PDB entry 1IVV | X-ray diffraction, 2.10 A resolution | chains A and B

# Chain A (and B)
Name: Phenylethylamine oxidase
Organism: Arthrobacter globiformis
Notes: EC 1.4.3.21; chain B of this document is another copy of the same molecule, construct and numbering; everything in this record applies to it too
Reference sequence: P46881 (PAOX_ARTGO); residues 1-638 here = UniProt positions 1-638
Sequence (638 residues; row label = number of the first residue in the row):
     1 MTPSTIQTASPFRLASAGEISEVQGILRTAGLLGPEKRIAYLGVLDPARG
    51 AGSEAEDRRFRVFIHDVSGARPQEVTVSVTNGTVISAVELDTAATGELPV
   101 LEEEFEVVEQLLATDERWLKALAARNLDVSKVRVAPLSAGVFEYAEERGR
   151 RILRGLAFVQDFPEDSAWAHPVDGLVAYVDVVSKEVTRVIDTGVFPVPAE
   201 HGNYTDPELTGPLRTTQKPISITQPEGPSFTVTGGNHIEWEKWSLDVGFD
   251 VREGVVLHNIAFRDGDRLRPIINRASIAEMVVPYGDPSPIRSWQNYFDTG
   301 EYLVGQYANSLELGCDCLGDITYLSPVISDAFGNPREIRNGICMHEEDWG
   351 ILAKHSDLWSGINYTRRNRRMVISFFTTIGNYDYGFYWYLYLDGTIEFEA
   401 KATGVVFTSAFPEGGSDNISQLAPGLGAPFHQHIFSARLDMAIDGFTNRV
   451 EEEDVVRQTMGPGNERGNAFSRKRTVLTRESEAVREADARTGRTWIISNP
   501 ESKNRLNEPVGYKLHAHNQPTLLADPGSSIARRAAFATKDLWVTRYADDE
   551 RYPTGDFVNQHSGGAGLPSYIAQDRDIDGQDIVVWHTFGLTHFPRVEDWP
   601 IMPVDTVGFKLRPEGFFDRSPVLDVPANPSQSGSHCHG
Not modelled in the structure: 1-8, 629-638
Modified / non-standard residues: Y382 (3,4-dihydroxyphenylalanine; DAH)
Cystine bridges: C317-C343
Metal / ion sites: Cu ion: Y382, H431, H433, H592
Curated features (UniProtKB/Swiss-Prot):
  - active site: D298 (Proton acceptor)
  - binding site (substrate): Y296 to Y307, I379 to N381, D383, Y384
  - binding site (Cu cation): H431, H433, H592

# How chain A and chain B interact
Contacting residue pairs - 302 pairs, chain A then chain B:
  R133(A) with W359(B)
  V134(A) with W359(B)
  A135(A) with W359(B)
  F142(A) with R466(B)
  E143(A) with R466(B), salt bridge
  Y144(A) with R466(B), hydrogen bond
  Q160(A) with W359(B), hydrogen bond (side chain-backbone); S360(B)
  P163(A) with W359(B); S360(B)
  E164(A) with S360(B); I362(B)
  D165(A) with S360(B)
  A167(A) with W359(B), hydrophobic
  W168(A) with D357(B), hydrogen bond; W359(B), hydrophobic
  E200(A) with R505(B), salt bridge
  Y204(A) with H355(B); Y364(B), hydrophobic; L623(B), hydrophobic
  T205(A) with Y364(B)
  L209(A) with R619(B)
  T210(A) with L623(B); D624(B)
  P212(A) with D624(B)
  L213(A) with D624(B)
  R214(A) with E241(B), salt bridge; K242(B); P621(B), hydrogen bond (side chain-backbone); D624(B), salt bridge; V625(B); P626(B)
  T216(A) with S229(B); E241(B), hydrogen bond
  Q217(A) with S229(B); E241(B), hydrogen bond; R369(B); L392(B); V625(B)
  K218(A) with E226(B); G227(B); S229(B), hydrogen bond (backbone-side chain); R369(B), hydrogen bond (backbone-side chain)
  P219(A) with T223(B); Q224(B); P225(B); E226(B)
  I220(A) with T223(B); Q224(B); E347(B); D348(B)
  S221(A) with S221(B); I222(B); T223(B), hydrogen bond (backbone-backbone); P225(B)
  I222(A) with S221(B)
  T223(A) with I220(B); S221(B), hydrogen bond (backbone-backbone)
  Q224(A) with P219(B), hydrogen bond (side chain-backbone); I220(B)
  P225(A) with P219(B), hydrophobic
  E226(A) with K218(B); P219(B)
  G227(A) with K218(B)
  P228(A) with K218(B)
  S229(A) with T216(B), hydrogen bond (side chain-backbone); Q217(B); K218(B), hydrogen bond (side chain-backbone)
  E241(A) with R214(B), salt bridge; T216(B), hydrogen bond; Q217(B), hydrogen bond
  K242(A) with R214(B)
  Y284(A) with N468(B)
  G285(A) with N468(B); A469(B); F470(B)
  D286(A) with N468(B)
  P287(A) with G463(B); A469(B), hydrophobic
  S292(A) with R466(B), hydrogen bond; N468(B)
  W293(A) with R466(B)
  N309(A) with K354(B)
  C315(A) with I351(B); R367(B), hydrogen bond (backbone-side chain)
  D316(A) with I351(B); K354(B), salt bridge; T365(B); R367(B), hydrogen bond (backbone-side chain)
  L318(A) with D348(B); R367(B)
  D348(A) with I220(B); L318(B)
  W349(A) with W349(B), hydrophobic
  I351(A) with C315(B); D316(B); Y387(B); V604(B)
  L352(A) with P603(B); V604(B), hydrogen bond (backbone-backbone)
  A353(A) with T403(B); M602(B)
  K354(A) with N309(B); D316(B), salt bridge; F376(B); D383(B); T403(B), hydrogen bond (backbone-side chain); G404(B), hydrogen bond (backbone-backbone)
  H355(A) with Y204(B); G380(B); N381(B), hydrogen bond (side chain-backbone); D383(B), salt bridge; G404(B); V405(B); I601(B)
  S356(A) with T378(B); D383(B), hydrogen bond (backbone-side chain)
  D357(A) with W168(B), hydrogen bond
  W359(A) with R133(B); V134(B); Q160(B), hydrogen bond (backbone-side chain); P163(B); A167(B), hydrophobic; W168(B), hydrophobic
  S360(A) with Q160(B); P163(B); E164(B); D165(B)
  I362(A) with E164(B)
  Y364(A) with Y204(B), hydrophobic; T205(B); I601(B), hydrophobic
  T365(A) with D316(B)
  R367(A) with C315(B), hydrogen bond (side chain-backbone); D316(B), hydrogen bond (side chain-backbone); L318(B)
  R369(A) with Q217(B); K218(B), hydrogen bond (side chain-backbone); I220(B)
  F376(A) with K354(B)
  T378(A) with S356(B)
  G380(A) with H355(B)
  N381(A) with H355(B), hydrogen bond (backbone-side chain)
  D383(A) with K354(B); H355(B), salt bridge; S356(B), hydrogen bond (side chain-backbone)
  Y387(A) with I351(B)
  L392(A) with R214(B); Q217(B)
  T403(A) with A353(B); K354(B)
  G404(A) with K354(B), hydrogen bond (backbone-backbone); H355(B)
  V405(A) with H355(B)
  D417(A) with S471(B), hydrogen bond (backbone-side chain)
  N418(A) with Q458(B), hydrogen bond; A469(B); F470(B), hydrogen bond (side chain-backbone)
  Q421(A) with L506(B)
  L422(A) with L506(B)
  A423(A) with R505(B); L506(B)
  P424(A) with R505(B); L506(B)
  F430(A) with F470(B), hydrophobic; R472(B)
  H431(A) with F470(B)
  Q432(A) with F470(B)
  V455(A) with L523(B), hydrophobic; F593(B), hydrophobic
  R457(A) with L523(B), hydrogen bond (side chain-backbone); A524(B), hydrogen bond (side chain-backbone); P526(B)
  Q458(A) with N418(B)
  T459(A) with D525(B)
  M460(A) with D525(B), hydrogen bond (backbone-side chain); G527(B); S528(B)
  G463(A) with P287(B)
  R466(A) with F142(B); E143(B), salt bridge; Y144(B), hydrogen bond; P289(B); S292(B), hydrogen bond; W293(B); S528(B)
  G467(A) with A524(B); D525(B), hydrogen bond (backbone-backbone); S528(B), hydrogen bond (backbone-side chain)
  N468(A) with Y284(B); G285(B); D286(B); P287(B); S292(B)
  A469(A) with G285(B); P287(B); N418(B)
  F470(A) with G285(B); N418(B), hydrogen bond (backbone-side chain); F430(B), hydrophobic; H431(B); Q432(B); L523(B), hydrophobic; T591(B); F593(B), hydrophobic
  S471(A) with D417(B), hydrogen bond (side chain-backbone); F593(B)
  R472(A) with F430(B); F593(B)
  E486(A) with R490(B), salt bridge
  A487(A) with R490(B), hydrogen bond (backbone-side chain)
  A489(A) with A489(B), hydrophobic; N518(B); P520(B)
  R490(A) with E486(B), salt bridge; P520(B)
  G492(A) with P520(B)
  R505(A) with E200(B), salt bridge; A423(B); P424(B)
  L506(A) with Q421(B); L422(B); A423(B); P424(B); V596(B), hydrophobic
  E508(A) with V596(B)
  N518(A) with A489(B)
  P520(A) with A489(B); R490(B); G492(B)
  L523(A) with V455(B), hydrophobic; R457(B), hydrogen bond (backbone-side chain); F470(B), hydrophobic
  A524(A) with R457(B), hydrogen bond (backbone-side chain); G467(B)
  D525(A) with Q458(B); T459(B); M460(B), hydrogen bond (side chain-backbone); G467(B), hydrogen bond (backbone-backbone)
  P526(A) with R457(B)
  S528(A) with R466(B); G467(B), hydrogen bond (side chain-backbone)
  T591(A) with F470(B)
  F593(A) with V455(B), hydrophobic; F470(B), hydrophobic; S471(B); R472(B)
  R595(A) with D393(B), salt bridge; R612(B); P613(B), hydrogen bond (side chain-backbone); E614(B)
  V596(A) with L506(B), hydrophobic; F617(B); D618(B); R619(B); S620(B)
  E597(A) with P613(B); E614(B); G615(B), hydrogen bond (side chain-backbone); F616(B), hydrogen bond (side chain-backbone); F617(B), hydrogen bond (side chain-backbone); R619(B); S620(B); P621(B)
  W599(A) with R619(B); S620(B), hydrogen bond (backbone-backbone)
  P600(A) with L623(B)
  I601(A) with H355(B); Y364(B), hydrophobic; S620(B)
  M602(A) with A353(B)
  P603(A) with L352(B)
  V604(A) with I351(B); L352(B), hydrogen bond (backbone-backbone)
  R612(A) with R595(B)
  P613(A) with R595(B), hydrogen bond (backbone-side chain); E597(B)
  E614(A) with R595(B); E597(B)
  G615(A) with E597(B), hydrogen bond (backbone-side chain)
  F616(A) with E597(B), hydrogen bond (backbone-side chain)
  F617(A) with V596(B); E597(B), hydrogen bond (backbone-side chain)
  D618(A) with V596(B)
  R619(A) with L209(B); V596(B); W599(B)
  S620(A) with V596(B); E597(B); W599(B), hydrogen bond (backbone-backbone)
  P621(A) with R214(B)
  L623(A) with Y204(B), hydrophobic; T210(B); P600(B)
  D624(A) with T210(B); P212(B); L213(B); R214(B), salt bridge
  V625(A) with R214(B)
  P626(A) with L213(B), hydrophobic; R214(B)
  N628(A) with Q217(B), hydrogen bond
Interface residues without a listed pair, chain A (154 interface residues in all): F158, Y178, P289, L311, G314, C317, E346, E347, D393, K401, E453, N464, T491, N504, Q519, L522, G527, D605, V622
Interface residues without a listed pair, chain B (149 interface residues in all): A135, F158, Y178, P228, G314, C317, E346, E453, N464, T491, N504, Q519, L522, D605, V622

# Summary
154 residues of chain A and 149 residues of chain B are in contact, with 61 hydrogen bonds and 15 salt
bridges. Among the polar pairs are E143(A)-R466(B), E200(A)-R505(B) and R214(A)-E241(B).
Chain A and chain B are both Phenylethylamine oxidase (Arthrobacter globiformis); the structure, Crystal
structure of copper amine oxidase from Arthrobacter globiformis: Early intermediate in topaquinone biogenesis,
was determined by X-ray diffraction (same publication as 1IVU, 1IVW and 1IVX).
